1DE8 - chains U and A of the 3 polymer chains in the assembly; structure by X-ray diffraction, 2.95 A resolution.

# Chain U
Molecule: 11-nt DNA strand
Sequence (11 nucleotides; numbered 31 to 41; the number before each row is that of its first residue):
    31 GCTACXGATC G
Modified / non-standard residues: 3DR (1',2'-dideoxyribofuranose-5'-phosphate) at position 36

# Chain A
Protein: Major apurinic/apyrimidinic endonuclease
From: Homo sapiens
Notes: EC 4.2.99.18; fragment: ape1
Reference sequence: P27695 (APEX1_HUMAN); residues 43-318 here correspond to UniProt positions 42-317 (UniProt number = residue number - 1)
Sequence (276 residues; row label = number of the first residue in the row):
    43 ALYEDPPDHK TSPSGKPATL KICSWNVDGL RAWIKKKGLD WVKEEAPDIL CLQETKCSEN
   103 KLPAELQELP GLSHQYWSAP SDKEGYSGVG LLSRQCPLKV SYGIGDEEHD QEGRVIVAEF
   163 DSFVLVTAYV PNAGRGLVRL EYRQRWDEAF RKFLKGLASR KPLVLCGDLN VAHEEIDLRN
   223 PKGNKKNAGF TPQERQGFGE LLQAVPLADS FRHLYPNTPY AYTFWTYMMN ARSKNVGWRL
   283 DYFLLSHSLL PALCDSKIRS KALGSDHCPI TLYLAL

# Interface between chain U and chain A
Contacting residue pairs (26):
  DA34(U) - Tyr128(A)  hydrogen bond to the phosphate
  DC35(U) - Glu96(A)  sugar contact
  DC35(U) - Tyr128(A)  hydrogen bond to the phosphate
  DC35(U) - Tyr171(A)  hydrogen bond to the phosphate
  DC35(U) - Asn174(A)  sugar contact
  3DR_36(U) - Tyr171(A)  hydrogen bond to the phosphate
  3DR_36(U) - Asn174(A)  hydrogen bond to the phosphate
  3DR_36(U) - Asp210(A)  phosphate contact
  3DR_36(U) - Asn212(A)  hydrogen bond to the phosphate
  3DR_36(U) - Ala230(A)  sugar contact
  3DR_36(U) - Phe266(A)  sugar contact
  3DR_36(U) - Trp280(A)  sugar contact
  3DR_36(U) - Leu282(A)  sugar contact
  3DR_36(U) - His309(A)  salt bridge to the phosphate
  DG37(U) - Arg177(A)  salt bridge to the phosphate
  DG37(U) - Asn226(A)  sugar contact
  DG37(U) - Asn229(A)  hydrogen bond to the phosphate
  DG37(U) - Thr268(A)  sugar contact
  DG37(U) - Met270(A)  base contact
  DG37(U) - Trp280(A)  sugar contact
  DA38(U) - Asn226(A)  hydrogen bond to the phosphate
  DA38(U) - Thr268(A)  phosphate contact
  DA38(U) - Val278(A)  sugar contact
  DA38(U) - Trp280(A)  hydrogen bond to the phosphate
  DT39(U) - Met271(A)  sugar contact
  DT39(U) - Lys276(A)  salt bridge to the phosphate
Also at the interface, not in a pair above, chain A (23 interface residues in all): Asn68, Arg156, Gly176, Arg181

# Overview
6 residues of chain U and 23 residues of chain A are in contact, with 9 hydrogen bonds and 3 salt bridges.
Polar contacts include DA34(U)-Tyr128(A), DC35(U)-Tyr128(A) and DC35(U)-Tyr171(A).
Here chain U is an 11-nt DNA strand and chain A is Major apurinic/apyrimidinic endonuclease (Homo sapiens).
Entry 1DE8 (Human apurinic/apyrimidinic endonuclease-1 (APE1) bound to abasic DNA) was determined by X-ray
diffraction (same publication as 1DE9 and 1DEW).
